5N6B - chains A and B of the 3 polymer chains in the assembly; structure by X-ray diffraction, 1.71 A resolution.

Chain A:
Name: HLA class I histocompatibility antigen, A-2 alpha chain
Organism: Homo sapiens
Reference sequence: P01892 (1A02_HUMAN); residues 1-276 here correspond to UniProt positions 25-300 (UniProt number = residue number + 24)
Amino-acid sequence (276 residues; numbered 1 to 276; the number before each row is that of its first residue):
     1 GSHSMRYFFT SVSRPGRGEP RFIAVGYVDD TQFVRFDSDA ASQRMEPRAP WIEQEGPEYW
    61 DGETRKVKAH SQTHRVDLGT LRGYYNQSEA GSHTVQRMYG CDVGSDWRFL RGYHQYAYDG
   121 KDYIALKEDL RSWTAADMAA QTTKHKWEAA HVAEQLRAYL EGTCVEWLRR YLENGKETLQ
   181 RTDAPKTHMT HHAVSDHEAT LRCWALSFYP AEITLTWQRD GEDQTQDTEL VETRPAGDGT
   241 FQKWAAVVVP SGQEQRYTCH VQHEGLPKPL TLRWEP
Disulfides: Cys101-Cys164, Cys203-Cys259

Chain B:
Name: Beta-2-microglobulin
Organism: Homo sapiens
Reference sequence: P61769 (B2MG_HUMAN); residues 1-99 here correspond to UniProt positions 21-119 (UniProt number = residue number + 20)
Amino-acid sequence (100 residues; numbered 0 to 99; the number before each row is that of its first residue; numbering starts at 0):
     0 MIQRTPKIQV YSRHPAENGK SNFLNCYVSG FHPSDIEVDL LKNGERIEKV EHSDLSFSKD
    60 WSFYLLYYTE FTPTEKDEYA CRVNHVTLSQ PKIVKWDRDM
Disulfides: Cys25-Cys80
Sequence notes: initiating methionine (0)

How chain A and chain B interact:
Residue-residue contacts - 55 pairs, chain A then chain B:
  Phe8(A) with Ser55(B); Phe56(B)
  Phe9(A) with Phe56(B)
  Thr10(A) with Phe56(B); Phe62(B)
  Val12(A) with Ser33(B)
  Ile23(A) with Leu54(B), hydrophobic
  Val25(A) with Asp53(B); Leu54(B); Ser55(B)
  Tyr27(A) with Ser55(B); Tyr63(B)
  Gln32(A) with Asp53(B), hydrogen bond
  Arg35(A) with Asp53(B), salt bridge
  Ser92(A) with Met0(B)
  His93(A) with Met0(B)
  Gln96(A) with His31(B); Phe56(B); Trp60(B), hydrogen bond (side chain-backbone); Phe62(B)
  Arg97(A) with Phe56(B)
  Gln115(A) with Trp60(B)
  Tyr116(A) with Trp60(B)
  Ala117(A) with Trp60(B)
  Asp119(A) with Met0(B); Ile1(B); His31(B)
  Gly120(A) with His31(B); Trp60(B)
  Lys121(A) with Ile1(B)
  Asp122(A) with Trp60(B), hydrogen bond
  Arg202(A) with Met99(B)
  Trp204(A) with Asp98(B); Met99(B)
  Val231(A) with Gln8(B)
  Glu232(A) with Lys6(B), salt bridge; Gln8(B), hydrogen bond (backbone-side chain); Tyr26(B); Ser28(B), hydrogen bond
  Thr233(A) with Tyr26(B)
  Arg234(A) with Gln8(B), hydrogen bond; Tyr10(B); Tyr26(B); Met99(B), hydrogen bond (side chain-backbone)
  Pro235(A) with Tyr10(B), hydrogen bond (backbone-side chain); Asn24(B); Tyr26(B)
  Ala236(A) with Arg12(B), hydrogen bond (backbone-side chain); Asn24(B), hydrogen bond (backbone-side chain)
  Gly237(A) with Arg12(B), hydrogen bond (backbone-side chain); Leu65(B)
  Gln242(A) with Tyr10(B); Ser11(B); Arg12(B), hydrogen bond (side chain-backbone)
  Trp244(A) with Met99(B), hydrogen bond (side chain-backbone)
Interface residues without a listed pair, chain A (35 interface residues in all): Arg48, Thr94, Met98, Asp238
Interface residues without a listed pair, chain B (24 interface residues in all): His13, Asp59

Overview:
35 residues of chain A and 24 residues of chain B are in contact, with 13 hydrogen bonds and 2 salt bridges.
Among the polar pairs are Arg35(A)-Asp53(B), Glu232(A)-Lys6(B) and Gln32(A)-Asp53(B).
Here chain A is HLA class I histocompatibility antigen, A-2 alpha chain and chain B is Beta-2-microglobulin,
both from Homo sapiens. Entry 5N6B (Human Leukocyte Antigen Class I A02 Carrying LLWNPGMAV) was determined by
X-ray diffraction.
